PDB entry 7M2W | electron microscopy, 3.00 A resolution | chains U and K of the 12 polymer chains in the assembly

[Chain U (and K)]
Molecule: Spindle pole body component 110
Source organism: Saccharomyces cerevisiae (strain ATCC 204508 / S288c)
Notes: chain K of this document is another copy of the same molecule, construct and numbering; everything in this record applies to it too
UniProt: P32380 (SP110_YEAST); residues 1-220 here = UniProt positions 1-220
Amino-acid sequence (220 residues; numbered 1 to 220; the number before each row is that of its first residue):
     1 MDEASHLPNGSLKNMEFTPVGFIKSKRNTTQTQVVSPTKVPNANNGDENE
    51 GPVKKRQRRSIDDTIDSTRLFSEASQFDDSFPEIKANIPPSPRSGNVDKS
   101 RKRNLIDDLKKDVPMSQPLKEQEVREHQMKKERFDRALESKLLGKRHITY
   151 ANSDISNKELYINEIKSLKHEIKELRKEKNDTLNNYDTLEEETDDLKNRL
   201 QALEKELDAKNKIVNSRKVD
Not modelled in the structure: 1-163, 206-220 (chain K: 1-111, 207-220)
UniProt features mapped onto this chain:
  - motif: Lys-54 to Arg-59 (Nuclear localization signal)
  - modified residue: Thr-18 (Phosphothreonine), Ser-60 (Phosphoserine), Thr-64 (Phosphothreonine), Thr-68 (Phosphothreonine), Ser-80 (Phosphoserine)
  - mutagenesis: Ser-91 (S91A: Leads to a mild increase in the proportion of preanaphase spindles at the expense of elongated spindles)

[Chain U / chain K interface]
Pairs across the interface (51):
  Ile-165(U) with Ile-165(K); Leu-168(K), hydrophobic
  Leu-168(U) with Ile-172(K)
  Lys-169(U) with Leu-168(K)
  Glu-171(U) with Ile-172(K); Arg-176(K), salt bridge
  Ile-172(U) with Leu-168(K), hydrophobic; Glu-171(K); Ile-172(K), hydrophobic; Leu-175(K), hydrophobic
  Leu-175(U) with Ile-172(K); Leu-175(K), hydrophobic; Arg-176(K)
  Arg-176(U) with Glu-171(K), salt bridge
  Glu-178(U) with Lys-179(K), salt bridge
  Lys-179(U) with Glu-178(K), salt bridge
  Thr-182(U) with Thr-182(K); Leu-183(K)
  Leu-183(U) with Thr-182(K)
  Asn-185(U) with Tyr-186(K)
  Tyr-186(U) with Asn-185(K); Tyr-186(K), hydrophobic; Leu-189(K)
  Leu-189(U) with Tyr-186(K); Leu-189(K), hydrophobic; Glu-190(K); Thr-193(K)
  Glu-190(U) with Leu-189(K)
  Glu-192(U) with Thr-193(K); Lys-197(K), salt bridge
  Thr-193(U) with Leu-189(K); Glu-192(K); Thr-193(K), hydrogen bond; Leu-196(K)
  Leu-196(U) with Thr-193(K); Leu-196(K), hydrophobic; Lys-197(K); Leu-200(K), hydrophobic
  Lys-197(U) with Glu-192(K), salt bridge; Leu-196(K)
  Arg-199(U) with Leu-200(K); Glu-204(K), salt bridge
  Leu-200(U) with Leu-196(K), hydrophobic; Arg-199(K); Leu-200(K); Leu-203(K), hydrophobic
  Leu-203(U) with Leu-200(K); Leu-203(K), hydrophobic; Glu-204(K)
  Glu-204(U) with Arg-199(K), salt bridge; Leu-203(K)
Interface residues without a listed pair, chain K (24 interface residues in all): Lys-166, Lys-169

[In short]
The interface between chain U and chain K involves 23 residues on one side and 24 on the other, with 1
hydrogen bond and 8 salt bridges. Polar contacts include Glu-171(U)/Arg-176(K), Glu-178(U)/Lys-179(K) and
Glu-192(U)/Lys-197(K). UniProt lists one mutagenesis site on chain U.
Both chains are Spindle pole body component 110 (Saccharomyces cerevisiae (strain ATCC 204508 / S288c)). Entry
7M2W (Engineered disulfide cross-linked closed conformation of the Yeast gamma-TuRC(SS)) was determined by
electron microscopy (same publication as 7M2X, 7M2Y, 7M2Z and 7M3P).
